7NB1 - chain AAA; structure by X-ray diffraction, 2.30 A resolution.

# Chain AAA
Molecule: Choline kinase alpha
Source organism: Homo sapiens
Notes: EC 2.7.1.32, 2.7.1.82
UniProt: P35790 (CHKA_HUMAN); residue numbers follow UniProt; this construct covers 75-457
Chain sequence (384 residues; numbered 74 to 457; the number before each row is that of its first residue):
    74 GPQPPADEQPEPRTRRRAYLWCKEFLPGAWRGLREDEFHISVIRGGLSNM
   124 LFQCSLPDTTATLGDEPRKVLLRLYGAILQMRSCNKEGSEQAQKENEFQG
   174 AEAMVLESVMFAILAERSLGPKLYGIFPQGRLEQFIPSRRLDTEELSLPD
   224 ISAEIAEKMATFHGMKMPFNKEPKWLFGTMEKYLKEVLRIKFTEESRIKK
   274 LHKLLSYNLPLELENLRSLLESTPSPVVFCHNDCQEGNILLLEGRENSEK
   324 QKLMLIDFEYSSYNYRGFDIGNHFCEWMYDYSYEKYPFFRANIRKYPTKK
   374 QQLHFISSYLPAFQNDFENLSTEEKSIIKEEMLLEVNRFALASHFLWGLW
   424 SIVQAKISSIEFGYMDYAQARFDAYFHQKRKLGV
Not modelled in the structure: 74-82, 151-174
Sequence notes: expression tag (74)
Residues lining bound ligands: U6T (4-(6-aminopurin-9-yl)-N-[4-(trifluoromethylsulfonyl)phenyl]cyclohexane-1-carboxamide): S114, V115, I116, Q126, L144, R146, P194, E206, Q207, F208, I209, S211, R212, R213, L313, I329, D330
UniProt features mapped onto this chain:
  - binding site (ATP): R117 to M123, R146, Q207 to R213, Q308, D330
  - binding site (phosphocholine): G119 to S121
  - modified residue: K247 (N6-acetyllysine), S279 (Phosphoserine)
  - natural variant: R141 (R141W: In NEDMIMS), P194 (P194S: In NEDMIMS), F341 (F341L: In NEDMIMS)
  - mutagenesis: E175 (E175A: Does not affect interaction with PLIN2 and PLIN3), M177 to L179 (Does not affect interaction with PLIN2 and PLIN3), V182 to F184 (Does not affect interaction with PLIN2 and PLIN3), I186 to L187 (Abolished interaction with PLIN2 and PLIN3), K247 (K247Q: Mimics acetylation; promoting monomerization, leading to decreased choline kinase activity. Increased lipolysis of lipid droplets ...), S279 (S279A: Abolished phosphorylation by AMPK, preventing localization to lipid droplets and subsequent acetylation by KAT5; S279D: Mimics phosphorylation; promoting localization to lipid droplets)

# Overview
Chain AAA binds compound U6T. UniProt lists 17 ATP-binding residues, 3 phosphocholine-binding residues and 11
mutagenesis sites.
Chain AAA is Choline kinase alpha (Homo sapiens); the structure, Crystal structure of human choline alpha in
complex with an inhibitor, was determined by X-ray diffraction, deposited together with 7NB2 and 7NB3.
